Entry 9ITW (electron microscopy, 4.08 A resolution (low resolution: residue-level contacts below are approximate; hydrogen-bond / salt-bridge calls are withheld)); this record covers chains X and T of the 16 polymer chains in the assembly.

[Chain X]
Protein: ATP synthase subunit b
Source organism: Chloroflexus aurantiacus J-10-fl
UniProt: A9WGS8 (ATPF_CHLAA); residues 1-164 here = UniProt positions 1-164
Amino-acid sequence (164 residues; each row starts with the number of its first residue):
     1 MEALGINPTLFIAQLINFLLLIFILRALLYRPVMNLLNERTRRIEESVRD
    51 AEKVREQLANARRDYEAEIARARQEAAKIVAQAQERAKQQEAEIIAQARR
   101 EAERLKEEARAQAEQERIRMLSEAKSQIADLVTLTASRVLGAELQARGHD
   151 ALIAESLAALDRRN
Not modelled in the structure: 1-9, 161-164

[Chain T]
Protein: ATP synthase subunit a
Source organism: Chloroflexus aurantiacus J-10-fl
UniProt: A9WGT0 (A9WGT0_CHLAA); numbering as in UniProt (aligned over 1-312)
Amino-acid sequence (312 residues; row label = number of the first residue in the row):
     1 MSTRTRNILIIVGALIISIASRFFLYTGPPHVEVAAEVIFDGIPGFPITN
    51 SFVVAIIIDIFVIALAVAATRNLQMVPRGLQNVMEFILESLYNLFRNINA
   101 KYVATAFPLVATIFLFVLFGNWFGLLPGVGSIGVCHEKKEEHAVVDERLA
   151 LAAPAAPLSSVAAAEGEEIHDTCAAQGKKLVPLFRAPAADLNFTFAIAVI
   201 SFVFIEYWGFRALGPGYLKKFFNTNGIMSFVGIIEFISELVKPFALAFRL
   251 FGNIFAGEVLLVVMAFLVPLLLPLPFYGFEVFVGFIQALIFALLTYAFLN
   301 IAVTGHDEEHAH
Not modelled in the structure: 1-18, 137-156, 305-312
Cystine bridges: Cys135-Cys173

[Interface between chain X and chain T]
Contacting residue pairs - 22 pairs, chain X then chain T:
  Leu10(X) - Gly28(T)
  Leu10(X) - Pro29(T)
  Leu10(X) - Ser131(T)
  Phe11(X) - Pro127(T)
  Ala13(X) - Pro269(T)
  Gln14(X) - Pro127(T)
  Gln14(X) - Tyr277(T)
  Ile16(X) - Leu270(T)
  Ile16(X) - Leu271(T)
  Asn17(X) - Pro269(T)
  Asn17(X) - Leu270(T)
  Asn17(X) - Leu271(T)
  Asn17(X) - Pro273(T)
  Asn17(X) - Leu274(T)
  Asn17(X) - Tyr277(T)
  Phe18(X) - Leu125(T)
  Leu20(X) - Leu271(T)
  Leu20(X) - Leu274(T)
  Leu21(X) - Leu274(T)
  Leu21(X) - Tyr277(T)
  Leu21(X) - Gly278(T)
  Val48(X) - Val76(T)
Other interface residues (no listed pair), chain T (19 interface residues in all): Thr27, Leu126, Gly128, Val129, Ala265, Leu272

[Overview]
The interface between chain X and chain T involves 10 residues on one side and 19 on the other.
Here chain X is ATP synthase subunit b and chain T is ATP synthase subunit a, both from Chloroflexus
aurantiacus J-10-fl. Entry 9ITW (Chloroflexus aurantiacus ADP-bound ATP synthase, state 1, focused refinement
of FO and peripheral stalk) was determined by electron microscopy, deposited together with 9ITJ, 9ITK, 9ITL,
9ITM, 9ITN, 9ITO and 11 further entries.
